8FIX - chains A and B of the 8 polymer chains in the assembly; structure by electron microscopy, 3.90 A resolution.

# Chain A (and B)
Molecule: DNA-directed RNA polymerase subunit alpha
Source organism: Escherichia coli K-12
Notes: EC 2.7.7.6; chain B of this document is another copy of the same molecule, construct and numbering; everything in this record applies to it too
Reference sequence: P0A7Z4 (RPOA_ECOLI); residue numbers follow UniProt; this construct covers 1-329
Sequence (329 residues; row label = number of the first residue in the row):
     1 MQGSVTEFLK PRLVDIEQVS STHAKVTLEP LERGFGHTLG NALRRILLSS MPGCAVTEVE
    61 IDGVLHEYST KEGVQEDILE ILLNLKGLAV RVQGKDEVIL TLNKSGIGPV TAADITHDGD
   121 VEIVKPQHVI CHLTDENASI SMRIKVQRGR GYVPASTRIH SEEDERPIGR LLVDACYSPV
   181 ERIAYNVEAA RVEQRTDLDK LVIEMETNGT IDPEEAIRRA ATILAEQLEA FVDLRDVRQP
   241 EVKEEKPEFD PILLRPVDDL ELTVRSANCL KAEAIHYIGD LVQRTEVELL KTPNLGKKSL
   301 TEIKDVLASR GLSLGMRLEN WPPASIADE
Not modelled in the structure: 1-6, 235-329 (chain B: 1-3, 233-329)
Swiss-Prot annotation at these positions:
  - region: Glu-162 to Glu-165 (Required for interaction with Crp at class II promoters)
  - modified residue: Arg-265 (ADP-ribosylarginine), Lys-297 (N6-acetyllysine), Lys-298 (N6-acetyllysine)
  - mutagenesis: Arg-45 (R45C: In rpoA112; temperature-sensitive, blocks RNA polymerase assembly), Glu-162 to Glu-165 (5-fold decrease in CRP-class II promoter-dependent transcription), Glu-165 (E165K: 5-fold decrease in CRP-class II promoter-dependent transcription), Arg-191 (R191C: In rpoA101; temperature-sensitive)

# How chain A and chain B interact
Pairs across the interface (46; chain A residue first):
  Phe-8(A) / Arg-150(B)
  Phe-8(A) / Ile-223(B)  hydrophobic
  Lys-10(A) / Glu-226(B)
  Lys-10(A) / Ala-230(B)
  Pro-11(A) / Gln-227(B)
  Pro-11(A) / Ala-230(B)
  Pro-11(A) / Phe-231(B)
  Arg-12(A) / Ala-230(B)
  Leu-28(A) / Phe-231(B)  hydrophobic
  Leu-31(A) / Gln-227(B)
  Phe-35(A) / Ile-46(B)  hydrophobic
  Phe-35(A) / Ser-50(B)
  Phe-35(A) / Gln-227(B)
  Leu-39(A) / Gln-227(B)
  Leu-39(A) / Leu-228(B)  hydrophobic
  Arg-45(A) / Thr-38(B)
  Ser-50(A) / Phe-8(B)
  Ser-50(A) / Phe-35(B)
  Pro-52(A) / Val-5(B)  hydrophobic
  Gly-149(A) / Val-5(B)
  Arg-150(A) / Ser-4(B)
  Arg-150(A) / Val-5(B)  hydrogen bond (side chain-backbone)
  Arg-150(A) / Glu-7(B)
  Arg-150(A) / Phe-8(B)
  Arg-218(A) / Phe-231(B)  hydrogen bond (side chain-backbone)
  Arg-218(A) / Val-232(B)
  Ala-221(A) / Leu-228(B)  hydrophobic
  Ile-223(A) / Thr-6(B)
  Ile-223(A) / Phe-8(B)  hydrophobic
  Leu-224(A) / Leu-228(B)  hydrophobic
  Ala-225(A) / Leu-228(B)  hydrophobic
  Gln-227(A) / Phe-35(B)
  Gln-227(A) / Gly-36(B)
  Gln-227(A) / Leu-39(B)
  Leu-228(A) / Leu-39(B)  hydrophobic
  Leu-228(A) / Leu-43(B)  hydrophobic
  Leu-228(A) / Leu-224(B)  hydrophobic
  Glu-229(A) / Ala-225(B)
  Phe-231(A) / Leu-28(B)  hydrophobic
  Phe-231(A) / Leu-43(B)  hydrophobic
  Val-232(A) / Arg-218(B)
  Val-232(A) / Ala-221(B)
  Val-232(A) / Thr-222(B)
  Leu-234(A) / Glu-214(B)
  Leu-234(A) / Ile-217(B)  hydrophobic
  Leu-234(A) / Arg-218(B)  hydrogen bond (backbone-side chain)
Other interface residues (no listed pair), chain A (33 interface residues in all): Glu-7, Leu-9, Leu-13, Glu-32, Thr-38, Ile-46, Ser-49, Thr-222, Ala-230
Other interface residues (no listed pair), chain B (34 interface residues in all): Lys-10, Val-26, Leu-31, Ala-42, Arg-45, Glu-229

# Summary
33 residues of chain A and 34 residues of chain B are in contact; the contacts include 3 hydrogen bonds. Polar
pairs include Arg-150(A)/Val-5(B), Arg-218(A)/Phe-231(B) and Leu-234(A)/Arg-218(B). UniProt lists 6
mutagenesis sites on chain A.
Both chains are DNA-directed RNA polymerase subunit alpha (Escherichia coli K-12). Entry 8FIX (Cryo-EM
structure of E. coli RNA polymerase backtracked elongation complex harboring a terminal mismatch) was
determined by electron microscopy (same publication as 8FIY).
